Entry 8SAW (electron microscopy, 3.30 A resolution); this record covers chains A and L of the 12 polymer chains in the assembly.

== Chain A ==
Name: CH848.3.D0949.10.17chim.6R.SOSIP.664 gp120A
Source organism: HIV-1 06TG.HT008
UniProt: A0A1W6IPB2 (A0A1W6IPB2_9HIV1); the construct lacks a stretch of the UniProt sequence and is renumbered around it, so the offset changes along the chain: 34-132 = UniProt 30-128; 136-143 = UniProt 129-136; 153-185 = UniProt 139-171; 186-309 = UniProt 174-297; 6 more segments
Chain sequence (471 residues; row label = number of the first residue in the row; note: 16 numbers in that range are skipped by the numbering (no residue carries them; nothing is unmodelled there); a row labelled like 185a-185b holds insertion residues (185a, then the next letters in order)):
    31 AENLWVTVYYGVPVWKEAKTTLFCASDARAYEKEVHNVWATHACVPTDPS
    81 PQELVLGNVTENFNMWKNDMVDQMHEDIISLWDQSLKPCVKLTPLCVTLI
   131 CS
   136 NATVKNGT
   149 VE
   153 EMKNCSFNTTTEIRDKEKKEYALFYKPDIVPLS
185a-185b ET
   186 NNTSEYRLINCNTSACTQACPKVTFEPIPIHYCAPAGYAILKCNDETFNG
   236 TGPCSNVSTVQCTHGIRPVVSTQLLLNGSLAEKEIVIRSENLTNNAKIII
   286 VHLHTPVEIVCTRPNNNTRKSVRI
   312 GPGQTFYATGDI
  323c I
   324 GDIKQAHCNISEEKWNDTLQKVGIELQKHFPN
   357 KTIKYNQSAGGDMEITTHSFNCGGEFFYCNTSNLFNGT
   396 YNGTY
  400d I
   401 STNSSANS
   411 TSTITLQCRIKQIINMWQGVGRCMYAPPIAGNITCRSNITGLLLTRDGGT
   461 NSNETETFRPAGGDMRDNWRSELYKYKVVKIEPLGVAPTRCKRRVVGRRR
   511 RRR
Unresolved in the structure: 31, 506-513
Construct notes: expression tag (31-33, 512-513); conflict Cys201 (Val189 in A0A1W6IPB2), Cys433 (Ala417 in A0A1W6IPB2), Lys490 (Glu474 in A0A1W6IPB2), Glu492 (Gln476 in A0A1W6IPB2), Val496 (Ile480 in A0A1W6IPB2), Arg500 (Gly484 in A0A1W6IPB2), Cys501 (Ala485 in A0A1W6IPB2), Gly507 (Glu491 in A0A1W6IPB2), Arg509 (Glu493 in A0A1W6IPB2), Arg510 (Lys494 in A0A1W6IPB2)
Disulfide bonds: Cys54-Cys74, Cys119-Cys205, Cys126-Cys196, Cys131-Cys157, Cys201-Cys433, Cys218-Cys247, Cys228-Cys239, Cys296-Cys331, Cys378-Cys445, Cys385-Cys418
Covalently attached groups: N-acetylglucosamine (NAG) linked to Asn156, Asn301, Asn442; glycan linked to Asn332

== Chain L ==
Name: CH848.3.D0949.10.17chim.6R.SOSIP.664 gp41
Source organism: HIV-1 06TG.HT008
Chain sequence (132 residues; row label = number of the first residue in the row):
     1 AVGIGAVFLGFLGAAGSTMGAASMTLTVQARNLLSGTVWGIKQLQARVLA
    51 VERYLRDQQLLGIWGCSGKLICCTNVPWNSSWSNRNLSEIWDNMTWLQWD
   101 KEISNYTQIIYGLLEESQNQQEKNEQDLLALD
Unresolved in the structure: 1-9
Disulfide bonds: Cys66-Cys72

== Interface between chain A and chain L ==
Pairs across the interface (6; chain A residue first):
  Thr499(A) - Gln126(L)
  Arg500(A) - Ala130(L)
  Cys501(A) - Ala130(L)  hydrophobic
  Lys502(A) - Leu129(L)
  Arg504(A) - Glu125(L)  salt bridge
  Arg504(A) - Leu129(L)
Interface residues without a listed pair, chain L (5 interface residues in all): Asp132

== In short ==
The chain A/chain L interface involves 5 residues from each chain, with 1 salt bridge. Its one salt-bridged
contact is Arg504(A)-Glu125(L). Covalently linked N-acetylglucosamine: at Asn156(A), Asn301(A) and Asn442(A).
Chain A is CH848.3.D0949.10.17chim.6R.SOSIP.664 gp120A and chain L is CH848.3.D0949.10.17chim.6R.SOSIP.664
gp41, both from HIV-1 06TG.HT008; the structure, CryoEM structure of DH270.UCA.G57R-CH848.10.17DT, was
determined by electron microscopy (same publication as 8SAL, 8SAN, 8SAQ, 8SAR, 8SAS, 8SAT and 9 further
entries).
